PDB entry 5O8A | X-ray diffraction, 1.70 A resolution | chain A

== Chain A ==
Protein: Green fluorescent protein
Organism: Aequorea victoria
UniProtKB: P42212 (GFP_AEQVI); residues 3-239 here correspond to UniProt positions 2-238 (UniProt number = residue number - 1)
Sequence (246 residues; row label = number of the first residue in the row; note: 2 numbers in that range are skipped by the numbering (no residue carries them; nothing is unmodelled there); numbers below 1 keep their minus sign (His-8 is residue -8)):
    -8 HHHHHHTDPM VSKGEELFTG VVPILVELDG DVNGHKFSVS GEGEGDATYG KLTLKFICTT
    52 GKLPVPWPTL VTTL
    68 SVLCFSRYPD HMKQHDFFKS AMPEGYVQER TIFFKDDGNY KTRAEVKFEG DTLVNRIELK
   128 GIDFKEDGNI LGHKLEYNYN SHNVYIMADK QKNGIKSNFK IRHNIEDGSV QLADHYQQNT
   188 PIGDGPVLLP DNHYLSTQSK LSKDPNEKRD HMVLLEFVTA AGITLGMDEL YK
Disordered / not traced: -8 to -7
Differences from the reference sequence: expression tag (-8 to 2); engineered mutation Leu65 (Phe64 in P42212), Leu70 (Gln69 in P42212), Ser164 (Val163 in P42212), Lys207 (Ala206 in P42212), Leu232 (His231 in P42212); chromophore (68, 68, 68)
Modified residues: Ser68 (chromophore; PIA)
Glycans and other covalent adducts: covalent link Leu65-Ser68
From the paper describing this entry:
  - conformationally variable residues (side-chain flip): Tyr146, Asn147, His149, Tyr152, Thr204

== Summary ==
The paper reports conformational variability at Tyr146, Asn147 and His149 among others.
Chain A is Green fluorescent protein (Aequorea victoria); the structure, Crystal Structure of rsEGFP2 in the
non-fluorescent off-state, was determined by X-ray diffraction (same publication as 5O8B, 5O89 and 5O8C).
